8ZIW - chains A and D; structure by electron microscopy, 2.92 A resolution.

== Chain A ==
Molecule: Enteropeptidase non-catalytic heavy chain
Source organism: Homo sapiens
UniProt: P98073 (ENTK_HUMAN); residues 501-784 here = UniProt positions 501-784
Chain sequence (284 residues; each row starts with the number of its first residue):
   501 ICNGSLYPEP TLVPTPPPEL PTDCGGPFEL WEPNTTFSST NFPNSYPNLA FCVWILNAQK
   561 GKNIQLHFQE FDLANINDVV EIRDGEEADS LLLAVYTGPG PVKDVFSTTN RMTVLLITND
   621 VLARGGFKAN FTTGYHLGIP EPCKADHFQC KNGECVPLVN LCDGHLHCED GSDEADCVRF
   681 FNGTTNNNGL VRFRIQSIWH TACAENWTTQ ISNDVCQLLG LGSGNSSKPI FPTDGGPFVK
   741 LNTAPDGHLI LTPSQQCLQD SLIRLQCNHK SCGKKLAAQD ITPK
Sequence notes: engineered mutation Ala-574 (Glu in P98073)
Disulfides: Cys-716/Cys-767
Covalently attached groups: N-acetylglucosamine (NAG) linked to Asn-534, Asn-630, Asn-682, Asn-706, Asn-725

== Chain D ==
Molecule: Enteropeptidase catalytic light chain
Source organism: Homo sapiens
UniProt: P98073 (ENTK_HUMAN); numbering as in UniProt (aligned over 785-1019)
Chain sequence (235 residues; each row starts with the number of its first residue):
   785 IVGGSNAKEG AWPWVVGLYY GGRLLCGASL VSSDWLVSAA ACVYGRNLEP SKWTAILGLH
   845 MKSNLTSPQT VPRLIDEIVI NPHYNRRRKD NAIAMMHLEF KVNYTDYIQP ICLPEENQVF
   905 PPGRNCSIAG WGTVVYQGTT ANILQEADVP LLSNERCQQQ MPEYNITENM ICAGYEEGGI
   965 DSCQGDAGGP LMCQENNRWF LAGVTSFGYK CALPNRPGVY ARVSRFTEWI QSFLH
Sequence notes: engineered mutation Ala-825 (His in P98073), Ala-876 (Asp in P98073), Ala-971 (Ser in P98073)
Disulfides: Cys-810/Cys-826, Cys-910/Cys-977, Cys-941/Cys-956
Covalently attached groups: N-acetylglucosamine (NAG) linked to Asn-848, Asn-887, Asn-909, Asn-949, Asn-980

== How chain A and chain D interact ==
Residue-residue contacts - 44 pairs, chain A then chain D:
  Phe-551(A) / Arg-871(D)
  Ile-576(A) / Gly-829(D)
  Ile-576(A) / Arg-830(D)
  Val-579(A) / Gly-829(D)
  Glu-581(A) / Tyr-828(D)  hydrogen bond
  Glu-581(A) / Asn-869(D)
  Glu-581(A) / Arg-870(D)
  Arg-583(A) / Asn-869(D)  hydrogen bond (side chain-backbone)
  Asp-589(A) / His-867(D)  salt bridge
  Ser-590(A) / Pro-866(D)
  Ser-590(A) / His-867(D)
  Ser-590(A) / Asn-869(D)
  Leu-591(A) / Pro-866(D)
  Leu-592(A) / Tyr-828(D)
  Leu-592(A) / Pro-866(D)  hydrogen bond (backbone-backbone)
  Leu-592(A) / Tyr-868(D)
  Val-595(A) / Tyr-828(D)  hydrophobic
  Val-595(A) / Leu-832(D)
  Tyr-596(A) / Leu-832(D)  hydrophobic
  Thr-597(A) / Gly-829(D)
  Thr-597(A) / Leu-832(D)
  Ile-617(A) / Arg-870(D)
  Ile-617(A) / Arg-871(D)
  Asn-687(A) / Glu-899(D)
  His-769(A) / Cys-896(D)
  His-769(A) / Arg-982(D)
  Ser-771(A) / Pro-894(D)
  Cys-772(A) / Pro-894(D)
  Cys-772(A) / Cys-896(D)  disulfide
  Cys-772(A) / Arg-982(D)  hydrogen bond (side chain-backbone)
  Cys-772(A) / Trp-983(D)  hydrogen bond (side chain-backbone)
  Gly-773(A) / Trp-798(D)
  Gly-773(A) / Pro-894(D)
  Gly-773(A) / Arg-982(D)  hydrogen bond (backbone-backbone)
  Gly-773(A) / Trp-983(D)
  Lys-774(A) / Arg-982(D)
  Lys-775(A) / Ala-795(D)
  Lys-775(A) / Trp-796(D)
  Lys-775(A) / Trp-798(D)
  Lys-775(A) / Trp-983(D)
  Leu-776(A) / Asp-890(D)
  Leu-776(A) / Gln-893(D)
  Ala-777(A) / Glu-793(D)
  Gln-779(A) / Lys-792(D)
Other interface residues (no listed pair), chain A (26 interface residues in all): Glu-674, Asn-686, Ala-778
Other interface residues (no listed pair), chain D (29 interface residues in all): Gly-794, Ile-864, Asn-865, Thr-889, Ile-895, Ser-1016, Phe-1017
Inter-chain disulfides: Cys-772(A)/Cys-896(D)

== Summary ==
26 residues of chain A face 29 of chain D across their interface, with 1 disulfide bond, 6 hydrogen bonds and
1 salt bridge. Polar contacts include Asp-589(A)/His-867(D), Glu-581(A)/Tyr-828(D) and Arg-583(A)/Asn-869(D).
Covalently linked N-acetylglucosamine: at Asn-534(A), Asn-630(A), Asn-682(A), Asn-706(A) and Asn-725(A).
Chain A is Enteropeptidase non-catalytic heavy chain and chain D is Enteropeptidase catalytic light chain,
both from Homo sapiens; the structure, enteropeptidase with E574A, was determined by electron microscopy.
